PDB entry 8WFD | electron microscopy, 2.67 A resolution | chains A and G of the 10 polymer chains in the assembly

== Chain A ==
Protein: TdpA
Source organism: Thermus antranikianii DSM 12462
Amino-acid sequence (586 residues; row label = number of the first residue in the row):
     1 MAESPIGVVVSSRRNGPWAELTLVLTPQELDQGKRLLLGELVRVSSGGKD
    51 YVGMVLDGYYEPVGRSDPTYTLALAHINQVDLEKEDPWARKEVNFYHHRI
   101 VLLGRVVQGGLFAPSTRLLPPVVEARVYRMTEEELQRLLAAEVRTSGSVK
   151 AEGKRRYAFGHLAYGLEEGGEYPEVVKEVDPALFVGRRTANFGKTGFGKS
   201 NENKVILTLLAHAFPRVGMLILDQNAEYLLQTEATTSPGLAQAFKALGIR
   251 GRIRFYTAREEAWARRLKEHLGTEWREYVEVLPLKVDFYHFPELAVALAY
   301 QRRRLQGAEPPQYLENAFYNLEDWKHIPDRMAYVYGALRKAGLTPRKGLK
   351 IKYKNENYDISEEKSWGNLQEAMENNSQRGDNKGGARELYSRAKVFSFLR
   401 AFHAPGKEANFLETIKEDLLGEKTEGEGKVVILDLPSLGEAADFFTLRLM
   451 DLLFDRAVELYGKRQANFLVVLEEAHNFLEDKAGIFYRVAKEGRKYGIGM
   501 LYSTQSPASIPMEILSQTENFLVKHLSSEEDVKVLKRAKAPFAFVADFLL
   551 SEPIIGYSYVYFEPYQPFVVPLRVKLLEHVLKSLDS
Not modelled in the structure: 1-2, 142-156, 374-383
Residues lining bound ligands: AMP-PNP (ANP; phosphoaminophosphonic acid-adenylate ester): K194, T195, G196, F197, G198, K199, S200, N201, A234, T235, T236, S237, Q505, I555, G556, V574, K575, L576

== Chain G ==
Protein: TdpB
Source organism: Thermus antranikianii DSM 12462
Amino-acid sequence (375 residues; row label = number of the first residue in the row):
     1 MPYAGEGSNPLGLKDFLDDLRLDHYQDLLRELDELYQKLKQERQVPLHGD
    51 GEAYPLLTLTVDGGEGRAFEELPLLSFGLVRVAAVGVKGFRLPSIAHLLP
   101 GYEVLRDPKGYLEGLLERSEESPAADALKTFFRATGISLEDLGEYYTKDL
   151 RAFMGIFRDVLEWAYLVWGVEKVLQESYKDYLFIKDGRLAQLGVRESFRS
   201 KLQNYFARKHLLLAGVTKRSRLLAEGLTSLVMARLFAEARGTFVLQVPQE
   251 LMEKAYRYERQWNADLEGAFVMGRRYVARLLEDTFRPQEGVAIFDLPPYL
   301 GEEDAVKVARSLRAHRSVLYGGSVGTVVEAHGRASVARSIPRRMEEEILA
   351 RFRKAFGEDLAKKLTEWLRLADRED
Not modelled in the structure: 1-10, 221-224, 373-375

== How chain A and chain G interact ==
Residue-residue contacts (6):
  R65(A) with R338(G); S339(G)
  W88(A) with R343(G); E347(G), hydrogen bond
  E92(A) with S339(G); R343(G), salt bridge
Also at the interface, not in a pair above, chain A (4 interface residues in all): A89
Also at the interface, not in a pair above, chain G (5 interface residues in all): R342

== Overview ==
The interface between chain A and chain G involves 4 residues on one side and 5 on the other, with 1 hydrogen
bond and 1 salt bridge. Polar pairs include E92(A)-R343(G) and W88(A)-E347(G). Ligands of chain A: AMP-PNP.
Chain A is TdpA and chain G is TdpB, both from Thermus antranikianii DSM 12462; the structure, The cryo-EM
structure of TdpAB in complex with AMPPNP and DNA, was determined by electron microscopy (same publication as
8Y1K and 8WET).
